PDB entry 8T9O | X-ray diffraction, 2.70 A resolution | chains E and F of the 6 polymer chains in the assembly

[Chain E (and F)]
Protein: Tautomerase beta subunit
Notes: chain F of this document is another copy of the same molecule, construct and numbering; everything in this record applies to it too
Reference sequence: J2M343 (J2M343_9BURK); residues 1-71 here correspond to UniProt positions 2-72 (UniProt number = residue number + 1)
Sequence (71 residues; row label = number of the first residue in the row):
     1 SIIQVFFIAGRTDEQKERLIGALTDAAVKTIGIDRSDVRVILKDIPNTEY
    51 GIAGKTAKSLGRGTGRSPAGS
Disordered / not traced: 64-71 (chain F: 62-71)
From the paper describing this entry:
  - catalytic residues: R11
  - mutagenesis - R11A (760-fold), R62A (16-fold): decreased catalytic activity
  - higher-order assembly contacts with a neighbouring Tautomerase alpha subunit; pairs are residue here / residue on that copy: D37-R39 (salt bridge)

[Chain E / chain F interface]
Contacting residue pairs (26):
  Q4(E) - F6(F)
  D13(E) - T48(F)  hydrogen bond
  K16(E) - T48(F)
  K16(E) - E49(F)  salt bridge
  E17(E) - T56(F)
  I20(E) - Y50(F)
  I20(E) - G51(F)
  I20(E) - G54(F)
  G21(E) - G54(F)
  T24(E) - G54(F)
  R35(E) - A53(F)  hydrogen bond (side chain-backbone)
  V38(E) - G51(F)
  V38(E) - A53(F)  hydrogen bond (backbone-backbone)
  R39(E) - G51(F)
  R39(E) - I52(F)
  R39(E) - A53(F)
  V40(E) - E49(F)
  V40(E) - Y50(F)
  V40(E) - G51(F)  hydrogen bond (backbone-backbone)
  I41(E) - F6(F)  hydrophobic
  I41(E) - I45(F)  hydrophobic
  I41(E) - E49(F)
  I41(E) - Y50(F)  hydrophobic
  L42(E) - E49(F)  hydrogen bond (backbone-backbone)
  K43(E) - Q4(F)
  D44(E) - E49(F)
Also at the interface, not in a pair above, chain E (16 interface residues in all): S36
Also at the interface, not in a pair above, chain F (12 interface residues in all): K55

[In short]
Chain E and chain F form an interface of 16 and 12 residues respectively; the contacts include 5 hydrogen
bonds and 1 salt bridge. Among the polar pairs are K16(E)-E49(F), D13(E)-T48(F) and R35(E)-A53(F). From the
paper: the catalytic residue R11(E); R11A and R62A of chain E reduce catalytic activity.
Both chains are Tautomerase beta subunit. Entry 8T9O (Crystal structure of CF, a heterohexamer of the
4-oxalocrotonate tautomerase (4-OT) family) was determined by X-ray diffraction, deposited together with 8T9P
and 8T9Q.
